PDB entry 1GP0 | X-ray diffraction, 1.40 A resolution | chain A

Chain A:
Molecule: Cation-independent mannose-6-phosphate receptor
Source organism: Homo sapiens
Notes: fragment: igf-ii-binding domain, repeat 11 residues 1508-1650
UniProtKB: P11717 (MPRI_HUMAN); numbering as in UniProt (aligned over 1508-1650)
Amino-acid sequence (143 residues; row label = number of the first residue in the row):
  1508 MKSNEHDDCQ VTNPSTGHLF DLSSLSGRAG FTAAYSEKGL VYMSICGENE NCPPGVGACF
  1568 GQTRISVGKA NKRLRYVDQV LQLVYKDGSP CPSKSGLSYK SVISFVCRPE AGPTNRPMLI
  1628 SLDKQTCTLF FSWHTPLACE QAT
Unresolved in the structure: 1508-1514, 1648-1650
Cystine bridges: Cys1516-Cys1553, Cys1559-Cys1566, Cys1598-Cys1634, Cys1614-Cys1646
Curated features (UniProtKB/Swiss-Prot):
  - natural variant: Gly1619 (R1619G: this construct carries the variant)
What the authors report for this chain:
  - mutagenesis - I1572T: abolished binding to IGF-II (citing earlier work)
  - interface residues: Ile1572
  - conformationally variable residues (order/disorder transition): Ala1618 to Thr1621
  - disease-associated variants - G1564R: decreased stability (proposed by the authors, not directly observed)
  - disease-associated variants - A1618T, G1619R (citing earlier work)

Overview:
The paper reports that I1572T abolishes binding to IGF-II; the interface residue Ile1572.
Chain A is Cation-independent mannose-6-phosphate receptor (Homo sapiens); the structure, Human IGF2R domain
11, was determined by X-ray diffraction (same publication as 1GP3).
